Entry 9AW5 (X-ray diffraction, 3.44 A resolution); this record covers chains L and M of the 28 polymer chains in the assembly.

== Chain L ==
Molecule: Proteasome subunit beta type-6
Source organism: Saccharomyces cerevisiae
Reference sequence: P23724 (PSB6_YEAST); residues 1-222 here correspond to UniProt positions 20-241 (UniProt number = residue number + 19)
Sequence (222 residues; numbered 1 to 222; the number before each row is that of its first residue):
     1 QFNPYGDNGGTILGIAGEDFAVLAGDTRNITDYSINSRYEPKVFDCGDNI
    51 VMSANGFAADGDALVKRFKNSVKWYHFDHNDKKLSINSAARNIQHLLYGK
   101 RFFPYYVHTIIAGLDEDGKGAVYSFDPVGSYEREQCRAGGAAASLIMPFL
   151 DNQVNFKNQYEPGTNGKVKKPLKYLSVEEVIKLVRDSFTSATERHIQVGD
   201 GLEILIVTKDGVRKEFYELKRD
Metal / ion sites: Mg2+ site 1: T192, H195, V198; Mg2+ site 2: D222 (shared with 2 residues of chain V)
Ligand contacts: A1A9B ((10S,11R,12S,15S,18S)-15-(2-amino-2-oxoethyl)-10,11,23-trihydroxy-18-{[(3R)-3-methyl-2-oxopentanoyl]amino}-9,14,17-trioxo-N-[(1Z)-prop-1-en-1-yl]-8,13,16-triazatetracyclo[18.3.1.0(2,7).0(6,10)]tetracosa-1(24),2,4,6,20,22-hexaene-12-carboxamide): R101, Y106, D126, P127, V128

== Chain M ==
Molecule: Proteasome subunit beta type-7
Source organism: Saccharomyces cerevisiae
Reference sequence: P30657 (PSB7_YEAST); residues 1-233 here correspond to UniProt positions 34-266 (UniProt number = residue number + 33)
Sequence (233 residues; each row starts with the number of its first residue):
     1 TQQPIVTGTSVISMKYDNGVIIAADNLGSYGSLLRFNGVERLIPVGDNTV
    51 VGISGDISDMQHIERLLKDLVTENAYDNPLADAEEALEPSYIFEYLATVM
   101 YQRRSKMNPLWNAIIVAGVQSNGDQFLRYVNLLGVTYSSPTLATGFGAHM
   151 ANPLLRKVVDRESDIPKTTVQVAEEAIVNAMRVLYYRDARSSRNFSLAII
   201 DKNTGLTFKKNLQVENMKWDFAKDIKGYGTQKI

== Chain L / chain M interface ==
Residue-residue contacts (45; chain L residue first):
  F2(L) - Q2(M)
  F2(L) - R104(M)
  F2(L) - M107(M)  hydrophobic
  F2(L) - P109(M)  hydrophobic
  F2(L) - W111(M)  hydrophobic
  F2(L) - L132(M)  hydrophobic
  F2(L) - L133(M)  hydrophobic
  N3(L) - L133(M)
  P4(L) - R104(M)  hydrogen bond (backbone-side chain)
  P4(L) - M107(M)  hydrophobic
  P4(L) - L133(M)
  Y5(L) - R104(M)
  N8(L) - V135(M)
  N29(L) - Y137(M)
  S34(L) - A148(M)
  I35(L) - R156(M)  hydrogen bond (backbone-side chain)
  N36(L) - Y137(M)  hydrogen bond
  N36(L) - S139(M)
  N36(L) - L142(M)
  S37(L) - S138(M)  hydrogen bond (side chain-backbone)
  S37(L) - S139(M)
  R38(L) - D160(M)  salt bridge
  Y39(L) - S138(M)
  E40(L) - R128(M)  salt bridge
  E40(L) - T136(M)
  E40(L) - Y137(M)
  E40(L) - S138(M)  hydrogen bond (side chain-backbone)
  F57(L) - R104(M)
  F57(L) - L133(M)  hydrophobic
  F57(L) - V135(M)  hydrophobic
  A58(L) - V135(M)  hydrophobic
  A59(L) - Y101(M)  hydrophobic
  A59(L) - L133(M)
  A59(L) - G134(M)
  A59(L) - V135(M)
  D60(L) - Y101(M)  hydrogen bond
  D60(L) - R104(M)  salt bridge
  D62(L) - T136(M)  hydrogen bond
  A63(L) - Y101(M)
  K66(L) - E94(M)  salt bridge
  F103(L) - S105(M)
  Y105(L) - Y101(M)
  E218(L) - R161(M)  salt bridge
  R221(L) - D160(M)  salt bridge
  R221(L) - R161(M)
Also at the interface, not in a pair above, chain L (27 interface residues in all): Q1, G6, K100
Also at the interface, not in a pair above, chain M (23 interface residues in all): H149

== In short ==
The interface between chain L and chain M involves 27 residues on one side and 23 on the other, with 7
hydrogen bonds and 6 salt bridges. Among the polar pairs are R38(L)-D160(M), E40(L)-R128(M) and
D60(L)-R104(M). Chain L binds compound A1A9B.
Here chain L is Proteasome subunit beta type-6 and chain M is Proteasome subunit beta type-7, both from
Saccharomyces cerevisiae. Entry 9AW5 (Yeast 20S proteasome soaked with MA9 fraction E/F) was determined by
X-ray diffraction together with 9C97, 9C98, 9AW3, 9AW6 and 9AW7 from the same study.
